5MRE - chains A and C of the 78 polymer chains in the assembly; structure by electron microscopy, 3.75 A resolution.

Chain A:
Molecule: 21S ribosomal RNA
Organism: Saccharomyces cerevisiae
Sequence (3296 nucleotides; numbered 1 to 3296; the number before each row is that of its first residue):
     1 GUAAAAAGUAGAAUAAUAGAUUUGAAAUAUUUAUUAUAUAGAUUUAAAGA
    51 GAUAAUCAUGGAGUAUAAUAAUUAAAUUUAAUAAAUUUAAUAUAACUAUU
   101 AAUAGAAUUAGGUUACUAAUAAAUUAAUAACAAUUAAUUUUAAAACCUAA
   151 AGGUAAACCUUUAUAUUAAUAAUGUUAUUUUUUAUUAUUUUUAUAAUAAG
   201 AAUAAUUAUUAAUAAUAAUAAACUAAGUGAACUGAAACAUCUAAGUAACU
   251 UAAGGAUAAGAAAUCAACAGAGAUAUUAUGAGUAUUGGUGAGAGAAAAUA
   301 AUAAAGGUCUAAUAAGUAUUAUGUGAAAAAAAUGUAAGAAAAUAGGAUAA
   351 CAAAUUCUAAGACUAAAUACUAUUAAUAAGUAUAGUAAGUACCGUAAGGG
   401 AAAGUAUGAAAAUGAUUAUUUUAUAAGCAAUCAUGAAUAUAUUAUAUUAU
   451 AUUAAUGAUGUACCUUUUGUAUAAUGGGUCAGCAAGUAAUUAAUAUUAGU
   501 AAAACAAUAAGUUAUAAAUAAAUAGAAUAAUAUAUAUAUAUAAAAAAAUA
   551 UAUUAAAAUAUUUAAUUAAUAUUAAUUGACCCGAAAGCAAACGAUCUAAC
   601 UAUGAUAAGAUGGAUAAACGAUCGAACAGGUUGAUGUUGCAAUAUCAUCU
   651 GAUUAAUUGUGGUUAGUAGUGAAAGACAAAUCUGGUUUGCAGAUAGCUGG
   701 UUUUCUAUGAAAUAUAUGUAAGUAUAGCCUUUAUAAAUAAUAAUUAUUAU
   751 AUAAUAUUAUAUUAAUAUUAUAUAAAGAAUGGUACAGCAAUUAAUAUAUA
   801 UUAGGGAACUAUUAAAGUUUUAUUAAUAAUAUUAAAUCUCGAAAUAUUUA
   851 AUUAUAUAUAAUAAAGAGUCAGAUUAUGUGCGAUAAGGUAAAUAAUCUAA
   901 AGGGAAACAGCCCAGAUUAAGAUAUAAAGUUCCUAAUAAAUAAUAAGUGA
   951 AAUAAAUAUUAAAAUAUUAUAAUAUAAUCAGUUAAUGGGUUUGACAAUAA
  1001 CCAUUUUUUAAUGAACAUGUAACAAUGCACUGAUUUAUAAUAAAUAAAAA
  1051 AAAAUAAUAUUUAAAAUCAAAUAUAUAUAUAUUUGUUAAUAGAUAAUAUA
  1101 CGGAUCUUAAUAAUAAGAAUUAUUUAAUUCCUAAUAUGGAAUAUUAUAUU
  1151 UUUAUAAUAAAAAUAUAAAUACUGAAUAUCUAAAUAUUAUUAUUACUUUU
  1201 UUUUUAAUAAUAAUAAUAUGGUAAUAGAACAUUUAAUGAUAAUAUAUAUU
  1251 AGUUAUUAAUUAAUAUAUGUAUUAAUUAAAUAGAGAAUGCUGACAUGAGU
  1301 AACGAAAAAAAGGUAUAAACCUUUUCACCUAAAACAUAAGGUUUAACUAU
  1351 AAAAGUACGGCCCCUAAUUAAAUUAAUAAAAAUAUAAAUAUAUUUAAGAU
  1401 GGGAUAAUCUAUAUUAAUAAAAAUUUAUCUUAAAAUAUAUAUAUUAUUAA
  1451 UAAUUAUAUUAAUUAAUUAAUAAUAUAUAUAAUUAUAUUAUAUAUUAUAU
  1501 AUUUUUUAUAUAAUAUAAACUAAUAAAGAUCAGGAAAUAAUUAAUGUAUA
  1551 CCGUAAUGUAGACCGACUCAGGUAUGUAAGUAGAGAAUAUGAAGGUGAAU
  1601 UAGAUAAUUAAAGGGAAGGAACUCGGCAAAGAUAGCUCAUAAGUUAGUCA
  1651 AUAAAGAGUAAUAAGAACAAAGUUGUACAACUGUUUACUAAAAACACCGC
  1701 ACUUUGCAGAAACGAUAAGUUUAAGUAUAAGGUGUGAACUCUGCUCCAUG
  1751 CUUAAUAUAUAAAUAAAAUUAUUUAACGAUAAUUUAAUUAAAUUUAGGUA
  1801 AAUAGCAGCCUUAUUAUGAGGGUUAUAAUGUAGCGAAAUUCCUUGGCCUA
  1851 UAAUUGAGGUCCCGCAUGAAUGACGUAAUGAUACAACAACUGUCUCCCCU
  1901 UUAAGCUAAGUGAAAUUGAAAUCGUAGUGAAGAUGCUAUGUACCUUCAGC
  1951 AAGACGGAAAGACCCUAUGCAGCUUUACUGUAAUUAGAUAGAUCGAAUUA
  2001 UUGUUUAUUAUAUUCAGCAUAUUAAGUAAUCCUAUUAUUAGGUAAUCGUU
  2051 UAGAUAUUAAUGAGAUACUUAUUAUAAUAUAAUGAUAAUUCUAAUCUUAU
  2101 AAAUAAUUAUUAUUAUUAUUAUUAAUAAUAAUAAUAUGCUUUCAAGCAUA
  2151 GUGAUAAAACAUAUUUAUAUGAUAAUCACUUUACUUAAUAGAUAUAAUUC
  2201 UUAAGUAAUAUAUAAUAUAUAUUUUAUAUAUAUUAUAUAUAAUAUAAGAG
  2251 ACAAUCUCUAAUUGGUAGUUUUGAUGGGGCGUCAUUAUCAGCAAAAGUAU
  2301 CUGAAUAAGUCCAUAAAUAAAUAUAUAAAAUUAUUGAAUAAAAAAAAAAU
  2351 AAUAUAUAUUAUAUAUAUUAAUUAUAAAUUGAAAUAUGUUUAUAUAAAUU
  2401 UAUAUUUAUUGAAUAUAUUUUAGUAAUAGAUAAAAAUAUGUACAGUAAAA
  2451 UUGUAAGGAAAACAAUAAUAACUUUCUCCUCUCUCGGUGGGGGUUCACAC
  2501 CUAUUUUUAAUAGGUGUGAACCCCUCUUCGGGGUUCCGGUUCCCUUUCGG
  2551 GUCCCGGAACUUAAAUAAAAAUGGAAAGAAUUAAAUUAAUAUAAUGGUAU
  2601 AACUGUGCGAUAAUUGUAACACAAACGAGUGAAACAAGUACGUAAGUAUG
  2651 GCAUAAUGAACAAAUAACACUGAUUGUAAAGGUUAUUGAUAACGAAUAAA
  2701 AGUUACGCUAGGGAUAACAGGGUAAUAUAGCGAAAGAGUAGAUAUUGUAA
  2751 GCUAUGUUUGCCACCUCGAUGUCGACUCAACAUUUCCUCUUGGUUGUAAA
  2801 AGCUAAGAAGGGUUUGACUGUUCGUCAAUUAAAAUGUUACGUGAGUUGGG
  2851 UUAAAUACGAUGUGAAUCAGUAUGGUUCCUAUCUGCUGAAGGAAAUAUUA
  2901 UCAAAUUAAAUCUCAUUAUUAGUACGCAAGGACCAUAAUGAAUCAACCCA
  2951 UGGUGUAUCUAUUGAUAAUAAUAUAAUAUAUUUAAUAAAAAUAAUACUUU
  3001 AUUAAUAUAUUAUCUAUAUUAGUUUAUAUUUUAAUUAUAUAUUAUCAUAG
  3051 UAGAUAAGCUAAGUUGAUAAUAAAUAAAUAUUGAAUACAUAUUAAAUAUG
  3101 AAGUUGUUUUAAUAAGAUAAUUAAUCUGAUAAUUUUAUACUAAAAUUAAU
  3151 AAUUAUAGGUUUUAUAUAUUAUUUAUAAAUAAAUAUAUUAUAAUAAUAAU
  3201 AAUUAUUAUUAUUAAUAAAAAAUAUUAAUUAUAAUAUUAAUAAAAUACUA
  3251 AUUUAUCAGUUAUCUAUAUAAUAUCUAAUCUAUUAUUCUAUAUACU
Not modelled in the structure: 1-7, 80-83, 107-109, 129-131, 179-199, 554-559, 757-765, 811-815, 822, 967-1055, 1133-1136, 1153-1159, 1196-1204, 1375-1379, 1419-1422, 1441-1480, 1503-1505, 1538-1539, 2013-2077, 2101-2182, 2189-2197, 2222-2226, 2241-2242, 2277-2280, 2339-2344, 2393-2407, 2479-2572, 2715-2718, 2767-2771, 2985-3001, 3036-3039, 3179-3228, 3294-3296
Metal / ion sites: Mg2+ site 1 near A150 (its only coordinating residue here); Mg2+ site 2: A237, C238; Mg2+ site 3 near G245 (its only coordinating residue here); Mg2+ site 4 near A258 (its only coordinating residue here); Mg2+ site 5 near G280 (its only coordinating residue here); Mg2+ site 6 near U322 (its only coordinating residue here); Mg2+ site 7 near A359 (its only coordinating residue here); Mg2+ site 8 near G394 (its only coordinating residue here); Mg2+ site 9: A423, U424; Mg2+ site 10 near G427 (its only coordinating residue here); Mg2+ site 11: C464 (shared with 1 residue of chain N); Mg2+ site 12 near U466 (its only coordinating residue here); 127 more Mg2+ sites not listed

Chain C:
Name: uL3m
Organism: Saccharomyces cerevisiae
UniProt: P31334 (RM09_YEAST); residues 21-269 here = UniProt positions 21-269
Chain sequence (249 residues; numbered 21 to 269; the number before each row is that of its first residue):
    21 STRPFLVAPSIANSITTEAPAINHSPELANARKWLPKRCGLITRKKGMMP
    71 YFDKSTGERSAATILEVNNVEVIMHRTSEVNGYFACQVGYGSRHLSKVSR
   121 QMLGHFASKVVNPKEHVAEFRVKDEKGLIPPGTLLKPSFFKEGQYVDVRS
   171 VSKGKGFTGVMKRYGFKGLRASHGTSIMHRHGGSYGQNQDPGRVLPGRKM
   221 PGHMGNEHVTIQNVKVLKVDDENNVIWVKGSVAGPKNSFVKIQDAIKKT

Interface between chain A and chain C:
Pairs across the interface (247):
  U30(A) - Ser21(C)  hydrogen bond to the base
  U30(A) - Arg23(C)  hydrogen bond to the sugar
  U31(A) - Arg23(C)  salt bridge to the phosphate
  A634(A) - Gly194(C)  phosphate contact
  U635(A) - Ser196(C)  phosphate contact
  U635(A) - Ile197(C)  phosphate contact
  G636(A) - Ile197(C)  phosphate contact
  U1097(A) - Gln209(C)  base contact
  U1097(A) - Asp210(C)  hydrogen bond to the base
  U1097(A) - Arg213(C)  hydrogen bond to the base
  A1606(A) - Phe177(C)  hydrogen bond to the sugar
  A1607(A) - Phe177(C)  sugar contact
  A1607(A) - Thr178(C)  sugar contact
  A1607(A) - Gly179(C)  hydrogen bond to the phosphate
  A1607(A) - Pro221(C)  sugar contact
  U1608(A) - Gly179(C)  phosphate contact
  U1608(A) - Arg200(C)  salt bridge to the phosphate
  U1608(A) - His201(C)  hydrogen bond to the sugar
  U1609(A) - Ile197(C)  sugar contact
  U1609(A) - Met198(C)  phosphate contact
  U1609(A) - His199(C)  hydrogen bond to the phosphate
  U1609(A) - Arg200(C)  hydrogen bond to the phosphate
  U1609(A) - His201(C)  phosphate contact
  A1610(A) - Ile197(C)  phosphate contact
  A1610(A) - His199(C)  salt bridge to the phosphate
  C1622(A) - His193(C)  hydrogen bond to the base
  U1623(A) - Arg190(C)  sugar contact
  U1623(A) - His193(C)  sugar contact
  G1625(A) - His193(C)  hydrogen bond to the base
  C1627(A) - Ser192(C)  hydrogen bond to the base
  C1627(A) - His193(C)  stacking on the base
  A1628(A) - Ser192(C)  sugar contact
  U1893(A) - Ala191(C)  phosphate contact
  U1893(A) - Ser192(C)  sugar contact
  U1893(A) - His193(C)  sugar contact
  C1894(A) - Arg190(C)  phosphate contact
  C1894(A) - Ala191(C)  hydrogen bond to the phosphate
  C1897(A) - Met181(C)  sugar contact
  C1897(A) - Lys187(C)  phosphate contact
  C1898(A) - Arg200(C)  salt bridge to the phosphate
  G1924(A) - Arg213(C)  hydrogen bond to the phosphate
  U1925(A) - Pro211(C)  phosphate contact
  U1925(A) - Arg213(C)  salt bridge to the phosphate
  G1932(A) - Gln209(C)  hydrogen bond to the sugar
  A1948(A) - Phe177(C)  base contact
  G1949(A) - Phe177(C)  sugar contact
  G1949(A) - Met220(C)  hydrogen bond to the base
  G1949(A) - Pro221(C)  sugar contact
  C1950(A) - Tyr205(C)  sugar contact
  C1950(A) - Met220(C)  base contact
  C1950(A) - Pro221(C)  sugar contact
  A1951(A) - His201(C)  salt bridge to the phosphate
  A1951(A) - Gly203(C)  phosphate contact
  A1951(A) - Tyr205(C)  phosphate contact
  A1952(A) - Gly203(C)  phosphate contact
  A1952(A) - Ser204(C)  phosphate contact
  A1952(A) - Tyr205(C)  hydrogen bond to the phosphate
  A1952(A) - Gly206(C)  sugar contact
  A1952(A) - Gln207(C)  hydrogen bond to the sugar
  A1952(A) - Asn208(C)  phosphate contact
  A1952(A) - Gln209(C)  sugar contact
  A1952(A) - Gly212(C)  sugar contact
  A1952(A) - Arg213(C)  base contact
  A1952(A) - Val214(C)  base contact
  G1953(A) - Asn208(C)  phosphate contact
  G1953(A) - Gln209(C)  sugar contact
  G1953(A) - Gly212(C)  sugar contact
  A2775(A) - Arg190(C)  sugar contact
  C2776(A) - Arg190(C)  sugar contact
  U2777(A) - Lys187(C)  salt bridge to the phosphate
  U2777(A) - Gly188(C)  sugar contact
  U2777(A) - Leu189(C)  sugar contact
  U2777(A) - Gly202(C)  hydrogen bond to the sugar
  U2777(A) - Gly203(C)  base contact
  U2777(A) - Ser204(C)  hydrogen bond to the base
  C2778(A) - Phe186(C)  sugar contact
  C2778(A) - Lys187(C)  salt bridge to the phosphate
  C2778(A) - Gly202(C)  sugar contact
  C2778(A) - Ser204(C)  base contact
  C2778(A) - Arg218(C)  hydrogen bond to the sugar
  A2779(A) - Arg218(C)  hydrogen bond to the sugar
  A2779(A) - Lys219(C)  phosphate contact
  A2780(A) - Gln207(C)  sugar contact
  A2780(A) - Leu215(C)  sugar contact
  U2838(A) - Gln207(C)  hydrogen bond to the base
  U2838(A) - Asp210(C)  sugar contact
  U2838(A) - Pro211(C)  sugar contact
  A2839(A) - Gln207(C)  phosphate contact
  A2839(A) - Asn208(C)  hydrogen bond to the sugar
  A2839(A) - Gln209(C)  hydrogen bond to the base
  A2839(A) - Asp210(C)  hydrogen bond to the phosphate
  G2841(A) - Ser204(C)  hydrogen bond to the base
  G2841(A) - Gly206(C)  hydrogen bond to the base
  G2841(A) - Gln207(C)  sugar contact
  G2841(A) - Asn208(C)  hydrogen bond to the sugar
  U2842(A) - Ser204(C)  hydrogen bond to the sugar
  U2842(A) - Gly206(C)  sugar contact
  U2842(A) - Asn208(C)  hydrogen bond to the phosphate
  G2845(A) - Leu189(C)  base contact
  G2845(A) - Met198(C)  hydrogen bond to the sugar
  G2845(A) - Gly203(C)  sugar contact
  G2845(A) - Ser204(C)  base contact
  U2846(A) - Leu189(C)  sugar contact
  U2846(A) - Thr195(C)  sugar contact
  U2846(A) - Ser196(C)  hydrogen bond to the phosphate
  U2846(A) - Met198(C)  sugar contact
  U2847(A) - Gly194(C)  sugar contact
  U2847(A) - Ser196(C)  hydrogen bond to the phosphate
  G2848(A) - Gly194(C)  phosphate contact
  G2885(A) - Arg213(C)  sugar contact
  G2885(A) - Val214(C)  hydrogen bond to the sugar
  G2885(A) - Met220(C)  base contact
  C2886(A) - Val214(C)  sugar contact
  C2886(A) - Leu215(C)  sugar contact
  C2886(A) - Pro216(C)  phosphate contact
  C2886(A) - Gly217(C)  hydrogen bond to the phosphate
  C2886(A) - Arg218(C)  sugar contact
  C2886(A) - Met220(C)  base contact
  U2887(A) - Arg183(C)  hydrogen bond to the sugar
  U2887(A) - Gly217(C)  hydrogen bond to the phosphate
  U2887(A) - Arg218(C)  sugar contact
  U2887(A) - Met220(C)  sugar contact
  U2887(A) - Pro221(C)  hydrogen bond to the sugar
  U2887(A) - Gly222(C)  sugar contact
  G2888(A) - Arg183(C)  salt bridge to the phosphate
  G2888(A) - Gly222(C)  sugar contact
  G2888(A) - His223(C)  hydrogen bond to the sugar
  A2889(A) - His223(C)  salt bridge to the phosphate
  U2899(A) - Gln121(C)  base contact
  A2900(A) - Ser119(C)  sugar contact
  A2900(A) - Gln121(C)  sugar contact
  A2900(A) - Met122(C)  sugar contact
  U2901(A) - Met122(C)  sugar contact
  C2902(A) - Arg96(C)  hydrogen bond to the base
  C2902(A) - Gln107(C)  hydrogen bond to the sugar
  C2902(A) - Val137(C)  sugar contact
  C2902(A) - Ala138(C)  phosphate contact
  C2902(A) - Glu139(C)  hydrogen bond to the sugar
  A2903(A) - Tyr103(C)  hydrogen bond to the sugar
  A2903(A) - Ala138(C)  phosphate contact
  A2903(A) - Glu139(C)  hydrogen bond to the phosphate
  A2904(A) - Tyr103(C)  sugar contact
  A2904(A) - Arg141(C)  hydrogen bond to the phosphate
  A2905(A) - His44(C)  hydrogen bond to the sugar
  A2905(A) - Ala49(C)  sugar contact
  A2905(A) - Lys53(C)  salt bridge to the phosphate
  A2905(A) - Arg141(C)  salt bridge to the phosphate
  U2906(A) - His44(C)  phosphate contact
  U2906(A) - Arg52(C)  salt bridge to the phosphate
  U2907(A) - His44(C)  phosphate contact
  A2945(A) - Val229(C)  sugar contact
  A2946(A) - Ser172(C)  phosphate contact
  A2946(A) - Val229(C)  sugar contact
  A2946(A) - Ile231(C)  sugar contact
  A2946(A) - Val252(C)  sugar contact
  A2946(A) - Ala253(C)  sugar contact
  C2947(A) - Lys65(C)  hydrogen bond to the phosphate
  C2947(A) - Met68(C)  sugar contact
  C2947(A) - Ser172(C)  phosphate contact
  C2947(A) - Lys173(C)  hydrogen bond to the phosphate
  C2947(A) - Ser251(C)  hydrogen bond to the sugar
  C2947(A) - Val252(C)  sugar contact
  C2947(A) - Ala253(C)  sugar contact
  C2947(A) - Gly254(C)  hydrogen bond to the phosphate
  C2948(A) - Lys65(C)  salt bridge to the phosphate
  C2948(A) - Lys173(C)  salt bridge to the phosphate
  C2949(A) - Met68(C)  sugar contact
  C2949(A) - Met69(C)  sugar contact
  C2949(A) - Pro70(C)  sugar contact
  C2949(A) - Arg79(C)  hydrogen bond to the base
  C2949(A) - Ala81(C)  base contact
  A2950(A) - Arg79(C)  hydrogen bond to the sugar
  C3059(A) - Lys173(C)  salt bridge to the phosphate
  C3059(A) - Lys182(C)  phosphate contact
  U3060(A) - Lys175(C)  salt bridge to the phosphate
  U3060(A) - Lys182(C)  salt bridge to the phosphate
  U3065(A) - Lys249(C)  phosphate contact
  U3065(A) - Gly250(C)  sugar contact
  G3066(A) - Gln232(C)  hydrogen bond to the sugar
  G3066(A) - Asn233(C)  phosphate contact
  G3066(A) - Lys249(C)  salt bridge to the phosphate
  A3067(A) - Gln232(C)  sugar contact
  A3067(A) - Asn233(C)  hydrogen bond to the phosphate
  A3067(A) - Lys267(C)  phosphate contact
  U3068(A) - Lys267(C)  phosphate contact
  A3069(A) - Trp54(C)  sugar contact
  A3069(A) - Gln232(C)  base contact
  A3069(A) - Lys267(C)  sugar contact
  A3070(A) - Arg52(C)  base contact
  A3070(A) - Trp54(C)  stacking on the base
  G3106(A) - Arg52(C)  phosphate contact
  U3107(A) - Arg52(C)  salt bridge to the phosphate
  U3107(A) - Lys53(C)  salt bridge to the phosphate
  U3107(A) - Trp54(C)  hydrogen bond to the phosphate
  U3108(A) - Lys53(C)  phosphate contact
  U3108(A) - Trp54(C)  hydrogen bond to the phosphate
  U3108(A) - Gln232(C)  hydrogen bond to the sugar
  U3108(A) - Lys267(C)  hydrogen bond to the sugar
  U3109(A) - Arg169(C)  salt bridge to the phosphate
  U3109(A) - Thr230(C)  hydrogen bond to the phosphate
  U3109(A) - Gln232(C)  sugar contact
  U3110(A) - Glu227(C)  sugar contact
  U3110(A) - His228(C)  sugar contact
  U3110(A) - Thr230(C)  hydrogen bond to the phosphate
  A3111(A) - Glu227(C)  phosphate contact
  A3111(A) - His228(C)  hydrogen bond to the phosphate
  G3116(A) - Arg96(C)  base contact
  G3116(A) - Val100(C)  sugar contact
  A3117(A) - Met94(C)  sugar contact
  A3117(A) - Arg96(C)  hydrogen bond to the sugar
  A3117(A) - Asn101(C)  sugar contact
  U3118(A) - Met94(C)  sugar contact
  U3118(A) - His125(C)  hydrogen bond to the sugar
  U3118(A) - Lys129(C)  hydrogen bond to the phosphate
  A3119(A) - Gln121(C)  hydrogen bond to the sugar
  A3119(A) - Gly124(C)  sugar contact
  A3119(A) - His125(C)  hydrogen bond to the sugar
  A3119(A) - Ser128(C)  sugar contact
  A3120(A) - Arg120(C)  hydrogen bond to the sugar
  A3120(A) - Gln121(C)  base contact
  U3121(A) - Arg120(C)  salt bridge to the phosphate
  C3126(A) - Arg120(C)  phosphate contact
  C3126(A) - Gln121(C)  sugar contact
  U3127(A) - Ser119(C)  sugar contact
  U3127(A) - Arg120(C)  hydrogen bond to the phosphate
  U3127(A) - Gln121(C)  sugar contact
  U3136(A) - Pro255(C)  phosphate contact
  A3137(A) - Lys173(C)  phosphate contact
  A3137(A) - Gly174(C)  hydrogen bond to the phosphate
  A3137(A) - Asn226(C)  sugar contact
  U3138(A) - Gly174(C)  phosphate contact
  U3138(A) - Lys175(C)  hydrogen bond to the phosphate
  U3138(A) - Gly176(C)  hydrogen bond to the phosphate
  U3138(A) - His223(C)  salt bridge to the phosphate
  U3138(A) - Met224(C)  phosphate contact
  A3139(A) - Gly176(C)  phosphate contact
  A3139(A) - Phe177(C)  hydrogen bond to the phosphate
  A3145(A) - Arg113(C)  salt bridge to the phosphate
  U3146(A) - Arg113(C)  salt bridge to the phosphate
  U3146(A) - Lys117(C)  salt bridge to the phosphate
  U3147(A) - Lys117(C)  phosphate contact
  U3153(A) - His114(C)  hydrogen bond to the base
  U3154(A) - His114(C)  stacking on the base
  U3154(A) - Ser116(C)  base contact
  U3154(A) - Lys117(C)  hydrogen bond to the base
  U3267(A) - Arg23(C)  salt bridge to the phosphate
  A3268(A) - Arg23(C)  salt bridge to the phosphate
Also at the interface, not in a pair above, chain A (99 interface residues in all): A473, C2944, U3064
Also at the interface, not in a pair above, chain C (111 interface residues in all): Pro24, Asn43, Ser45, Pro46, Val118, Tyr184, Lys261, Ile266, Lys268

In short:
The interface between chain A and chain C involves 99 residues on one side and 111 on the other; the contacts
include 75 hydrogen bonds, 29 salt bridges and 3 aromatic stacking contacts. Polar contacts include
U30(A)-Ser21(C), U1097(A)-Asp210(C) and U1097(A)-Arg213(C).
Chain A is 21S ribosomal RNA and chain C is uL3m, both from Saccharomyces cerevisiae; the structure, Structure
of the yeast mitochondrial ribosome - Class B, was determined by electron microscopy together with 5MRC and
5MRF from the same study.
